PDB entry 5V6V | X-ray diffraction, 1.72 A resolution | chains A and B

Chain A (and B):
Protein: GTPase KRas
From: Homo sapiens
Notes: chain B of this document is another copy of the same molecule, construct and numbering; everything in this record applies to it too
UniProtKB: P01116 (RASK_HUMAN), isoform P01116-2; residues 1-169 here = UniProt positions 1-169
Amino-acid sequence (170 residues; row label = number of the first residue in the row; numbering starts at 0):
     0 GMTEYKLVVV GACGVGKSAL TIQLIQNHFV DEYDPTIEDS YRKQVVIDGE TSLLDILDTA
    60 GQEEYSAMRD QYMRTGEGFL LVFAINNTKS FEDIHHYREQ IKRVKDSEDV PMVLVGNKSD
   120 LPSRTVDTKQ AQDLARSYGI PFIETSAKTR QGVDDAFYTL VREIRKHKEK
Unresolved in the structure: 0-1, 168-169 (chain B: 0-1, 169)
Glycans and other covalent adducts: compound 8YA linked to Cys-12
Differences from the reference sequence: expression tag (0); engineered mutation Cys-12 (Gly in P01116), Ser-51 (Cys in P01116), Leu-80 (Cys in P01116), Ser-118 (Cys in P01116)
Ion coordination: Ca2+ site 1: Ser-17 (together with GDP); Ca2+ site 2: Glu-63, Gly-138
Residues lining bound ligands:
  - 8YA (3-amino-1-{4-[6-chloro-8-fluoro-7-(5-methyl-1H-indazol-4-yl)quinazolin-4-yl]piperazin-1-yl}propan-1-one): Val-9, Gly-10, Ala-11, Glu-37, Thr-58, Ala-59, Gly-60, Gln-61, Glu-62, Glu-63, Tyr-64, Ser-65, Arg-68, Asp-69, Met-72, His-95, Tyr-96, Gln-99, Ile-100, Arg-102, Val-103
  - GDP (guanosine-5'-diphosphate): Ala-11, Gly-13, Val-14, Gly-15, Lys-16, Ser-17, Ala-18, Phe-28, Val-29, Asp-30, Glu-31, Tyr-32, Asn-116, Lys-117, Asp-119, Leu-120, Ser-145, Ala-146, Lys-147
Swiss-Prot annotation at these positions:
  - motif: Tyr-32 to Tyr-40 (Effector region)
  - binding site (GTP): Gly-10, Ala-11, Gly-13 to Ala-18, Val-29 to Thr-35, Ala-59, Gly-60, Asn-116, Lys-117, Asp-119
  - modified residue: Met-1 (N-acetylmethionine), Thr-2 (N-acetylthreonine), Lys-104 (N6-acetyllysine)
  - glycosylation: Thr-35 (Microbial infection: O-linked (Glc) threonine)
  - natural variant: Lys-5 (K5E: In NS3; K5N: In GASC), Gly-10 (G10GG: In AML), Cys-12 (G12C: In lung carcinoma; this construct carries the variant), Gly-13 (G13D: In GASC, JMML and OES; G13R: In pylocytic astrocytoma), Val-14 (V14I: In NS3), Leu-19 (L19F: In OES), Gln-22 (Q22E: In CFC2; Q22R: In NS3), Pro-34 (P34L: In NS3; P34Q: In NS3; P34R: In CFC2), Ile-36 (I36M: In NS3), Thr-58 (T58I: In NS3), Ala-59 (A59T: In GASC), Gly-60 (G60R: In CFC2; G60S: In NS3), 8 further natural variant entries in UniProt
  - mutagenesis: Asp-38 (D38A: Decreased interaction with MAPKAP1/SIN1), Tyr-40 (Y40A: Decreased interaction with MAPKAP1/SIN1), Gln-61 (Q61L: Promotes GTP binding)
What the authors report for this chain:
  - binding site for 8YA: Cys-12, Arg-68, Asp-69
  - conformationally variable residues (loop rearrangement): Gln-61 to Met-72

How chain A and chain B interact:
Residue-residue contacts (15):
  Glu-62(A) with His-94(B), hydrogen bond (backbone-side chain); Glu-98(B)
  Glu-63(A) with Glu-98(B)
  Tyr-64(A) with Glu-98(B); Gln-99(B)
  Glu-91(A) with Lys-88(B), salt bridge
  His-94(A) with Glu-62(B), hydrogen bond (side chain-backbone)
  His-95(A) with His-95(B)
  Glu-98(A) with Glu-62(B); Glu-63(B); Tyr-64(B), hydrogen bond (side chain-backbone)
  Gln-99(A) with Tyr-64(B); Gln-99(B)
  Arg-102(A) with Tyr-64(B); Arg-102(B)
Other interface residues (no listed pair), chain A (11 interface residues in all): Lys-88, Ser-106
Other interface residues (no listed pair), chain B (11 interface residues in all): Asp-69, Glu-91

Summary:
Chain A and chain B each contribute 11 residues to their interface; the contacts include 3 hydrogen bonds and
1 salt bridge. Among the polar pairs are Glu-91(A)/Lys-88(B), Glu-62(A)/His-94(B) and Glu-98(A)/Tyr-64(B).
Ligands of chain A: GDP. From the paper: a binding site for 8YA at Cys-12(A), Arg-68(A) and Asp-69(A);
conformational variability at Gln-61(A).
Chain A and chain B are both GTPase KRas (Homo sapiens); the structure, Crystal structure of small molecule
aziridine 3 covalently bound to K-Ras G12C, was determined by X-ray diffraction, deposited together with 5V6S.
